PDB entry 5EX0 | X-ray diffraction, 2.70 A resolution | chains A and D

# Chain A
Molecule: Histone-lysine N-methyltransferase SMYD3
Organism: Homo sapiens
Notes: EC 2.1.1.43
Reference sequence: Q9H7B4 (SMYD3_HUMAN); residue numbers follow UniProt; this construct covers 1-428
Sequence (431 residues; numbered -2 to 428; the number before each row is that of its first residue; numbers below 1 keep their minus sign (Ser-2 is residue -2)):
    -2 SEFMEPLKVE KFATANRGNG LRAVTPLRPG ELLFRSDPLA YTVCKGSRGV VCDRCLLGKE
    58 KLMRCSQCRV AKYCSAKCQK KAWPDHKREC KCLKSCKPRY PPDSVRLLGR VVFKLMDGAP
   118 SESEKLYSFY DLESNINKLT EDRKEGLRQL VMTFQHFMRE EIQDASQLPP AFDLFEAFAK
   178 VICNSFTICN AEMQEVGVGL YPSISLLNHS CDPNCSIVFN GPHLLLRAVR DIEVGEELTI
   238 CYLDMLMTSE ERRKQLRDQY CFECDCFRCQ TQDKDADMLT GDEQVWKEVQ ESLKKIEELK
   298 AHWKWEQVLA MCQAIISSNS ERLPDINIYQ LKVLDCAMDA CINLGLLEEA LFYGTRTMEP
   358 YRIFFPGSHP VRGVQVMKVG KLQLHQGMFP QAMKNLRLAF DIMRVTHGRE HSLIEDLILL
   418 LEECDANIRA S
Unresolved in the structure: -2 to -1
Construct notes: expression tag (-2 to 0); engineered mutation Asn13 (Lys in Q9H7B4), Arg140 (Lys in Q9H7B4)
UniProt features mapped onto this chain:
  - zinc finger: Cys49 to Cys87 (MYND-type)
  - binding site (S-adenosyl-L-methionine): Arg14 to Asn16, Tyr124, Asn132, Asn181, Asn205, His206, Tyr239, Phe259
  - binding site (Zn(2+)): Cys49, Cys52, Cys62, Cys65, Cys71, Cys75, His83, Cys87
  - modified residue: Met1 (N-acetylmethionine), Thr22 (Phosphothreonine)
Ion coordination: Zn2+ site 1: Cys49, Cys52, Cys71, Cys75; Zn2+ site 2: Cys62, Cys65, His83, Cys87; Zn2+ site 3: Cys208, Cys261, Cys263, Cys266
Ligand contacts: S-adenosylhomocysteine (SAH): Arg14, Gly15, Asn16, Tyr124, Glu130, Asn132, Cys180, Asn181, Ser202, Leu203, Leu204, Asn205, His206, Tyr239, Tyr257, Cys258, Phe259
Reported in the primary citation:
  - specificity-determining residues: Val178, Ile179, Val195
  - mutagenesis - I179A, V195A, V195T (5-fold): decreased catalytic activity with MAP3K2 peptide (chain D)
  - mutagenesis - S101A (2-fold), S182A (2-fold): increased catalytic activity with MAP3K2 peptide (chain D)
  - binding site for S-adenosylhomocysteine: Tyr124, Asn132, Phe259

# Chain D
Molecule: MAP3K2 peptide
Sequence (10 residues; each row starts with the number of its first residue):
   256 EKFGKGGTYP
Unresolved in the structure: 256
Reported in the primary citation:
  - binding site for S-adenosylhomocysteine: Lys260
  - post-translational modification sites: Lys260
  - mutagenesis - F258L (6-fold): decreased catalytic activity with Histone-lysine N-methyltransferase SMYD3 (chain A)
  - mutagenesis - F258R: abolished catalytic activity with Histone-lysine N-methyltransferase SMYD3 (chain A)
  - mutagenesis - T263G/Y264R: unchanged catalytic activity with Histone-lysine N-methyltransferase SMYD3 (chain A)

# Interface between chain A and chain D
Residue-residue contacts - 30 pairs, chain A then chain D:
  Ser101(A) - Phe258(D)
  Val178(A) - Phe258(D)  hydrophobic
  Cys180(A) - Lys260(D)
  Asn181(A) - Lys260(D)
  Ser182(A) - Phe258(D)
  Ser182(A) - Gly259(D)
  Ser182(A) - Lys260(D)  hydrogen bond (backbone-backbone)
  Phe183(A) - Lys260(D)
  Thr184(A) - Phe258(D)
  Thr184(A) - Gly259(D)  hydrogen bond (side chain-backbone)
  Thr184(A) - Lys260(D)  hydrogen bond (backbone-backbone)
  Thr184(A) - Gly261(D)  hydrogen bond (side chain-backbone)
  Glu192(A) - Lys257(D)  salt bridge
  Glu192(A) - Gly262(D)
  Glu192(A) - Thr263(D)  hydrogen bond (side chain-backbone)
  Ser202(A) - Lys260(D)  hydrogen bond
  Tyr239(A) - Lys260(D)
  Tyr239(A) - Gly261(D)  hydrogen bond (backbone-backbone)
  Asp241(A) - Gly262(D)
  Asp241(A) - Thr263(D)
  Asp241(A) - Tyr264(D)  hydrogen bond (side chain-backbone)
  Met244(A) - Tyr264(D)  hydrophobic
  Gln252(A) - Tyr264(D)
  Gln256(A) - Phe258(D)
  Gln256(A) - Gly259(D)  hydrogen bond (side chain-backbone)
  Tyr257(A) - Gly259(D)
  Tyr257(A) - Lys260(D)  hydrogen bond (side chain-backbone)
  Glu294(A) - Thr263(D)
  Glu294(A) - Pro265(D)
  Lys329(A) - Tyr264(D)  hydrogen bond (side chain-backbone)
Also at the interface, not in a pair above, chain A (23 interface residues in all): Asp100, Ile179, Val195, Glu248, Lys291, Lys297
From the paper, about this interface:
  - pairs named by the authors: Ser101(A)-Phe258(D), Val178(A)-Phe258(D) (hydrophobic contact), Ile179(A)-Phe258(D) (hydrophobic contact), Ser182(A)-Phe258(D), Phe183(A)-Lys260(D) (hydrophobic contact), Glu192(A)-Lys257(D), Glu192(A)-Thr263(D), Val195(A)-Phe258(D) (hydrophobic contact), Tyr239(A)-Lys260(D) (hydrophobic contact), Tyr239(A)-Gly261(D) (backbone contact), Asp241(A)-Tyr264(D), Tyr257(A)-Lys260(D) (hydrophobic contact)
  - interface residues, chain D: Lys257(D)

# In short
The interface between chain A and chain D involves 23 residues on one side and 9 on the other, with 11
hydrogen bonds and 1 salt bridge. Among the polar pairs are Glu192(A)-Lys257(D), Thr184(A)-Gly259(D) and
Thr184(A)-Gly261(D). The paper describes contacts between Ser101(A) and Phe258(D), Ser182(A) and Phe258(D) and
Glu192(A) and Lys257(D) among others; hydrophobic contacts between Val178(A) and Phe258(D), Ile179(A) and
Phe258(D) and Phe183(A) and Lys260(D) among others; a backbone contact between Tyr239(A) and Gly261(D). The
paper reports a binding site for S-adenosylhomocysteine at Tyr124(A), Asn132(A) and Lys260(D) among others;
I179A, V195A and V195T of chain A reduce catalytic activity with MAP3K2 peptide (chain D); 8 substitutions
were tested in all.
Chain A is Histone-lysine N-methyltransferase SMYD3 (Homo sapiens) and chain D is MAP3K2 peptide; the
structure, Crystal structure of human SMYD3 in complex with a MAP3K2 peptide, was determined by X-ray
diffraction together with 5EX3 from the same study.
